Entry 4NUY (X-ray diffraction, 2.61 A resolution); this record covers chain A.

== Chain A ==
Molecule: Endo-beta-N-acetylglucosaminidase F2
Organism: Streptococcus pyogenes serotype M1
Notes: EC 3.2.1.96
UniProt: Q48WW7 (Q48WW7_STRP1); residue numbers follow UniProt; this construct covers 98-995
Amino-acid sequence (899 residues; row label = number of the first residue in the row):
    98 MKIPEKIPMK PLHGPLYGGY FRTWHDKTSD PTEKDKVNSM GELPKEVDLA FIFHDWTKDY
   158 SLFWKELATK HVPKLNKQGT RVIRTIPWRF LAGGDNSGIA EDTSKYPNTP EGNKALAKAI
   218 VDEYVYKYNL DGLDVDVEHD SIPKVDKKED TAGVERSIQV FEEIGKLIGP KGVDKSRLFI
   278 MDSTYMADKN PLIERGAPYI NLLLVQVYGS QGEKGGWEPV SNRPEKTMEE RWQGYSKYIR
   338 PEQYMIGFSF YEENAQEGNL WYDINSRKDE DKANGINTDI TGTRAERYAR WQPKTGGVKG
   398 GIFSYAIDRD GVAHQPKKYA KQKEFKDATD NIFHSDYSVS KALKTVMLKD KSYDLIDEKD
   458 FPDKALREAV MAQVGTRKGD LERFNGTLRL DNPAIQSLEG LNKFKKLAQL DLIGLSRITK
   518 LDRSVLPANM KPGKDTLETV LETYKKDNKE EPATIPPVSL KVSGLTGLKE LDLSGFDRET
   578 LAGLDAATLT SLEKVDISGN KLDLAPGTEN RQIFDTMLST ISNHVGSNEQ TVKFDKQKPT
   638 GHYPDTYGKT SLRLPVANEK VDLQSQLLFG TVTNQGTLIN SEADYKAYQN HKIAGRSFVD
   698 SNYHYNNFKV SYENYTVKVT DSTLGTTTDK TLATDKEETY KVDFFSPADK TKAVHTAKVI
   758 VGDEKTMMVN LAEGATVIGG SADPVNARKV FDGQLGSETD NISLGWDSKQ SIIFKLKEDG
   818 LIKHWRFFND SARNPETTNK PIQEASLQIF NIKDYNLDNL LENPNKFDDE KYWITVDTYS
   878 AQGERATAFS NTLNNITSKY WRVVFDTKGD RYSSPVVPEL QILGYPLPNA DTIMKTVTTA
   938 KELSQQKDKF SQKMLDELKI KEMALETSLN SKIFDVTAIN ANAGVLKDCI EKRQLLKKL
Unresolved in the structure: 98-100, 419-423, 543-546, 990-996
Sequence notes: expression tag (996)
Metal / ion sites: Ca2+: Lys-786, Asp-789, Gln-791, Pro-915
What the authors report for this chain:
  - Ca2+ coordination: Lys-786, Gln-791, Pro-915
  - mutagenesis - E235Q/W803A, E235Q/E833A: abolished binding to IgG1 Fc
  - specificity-determining residues: Gly-312 to Lys-323, Phe-742 to Ala-750

== Summary ==
Lys-786, Asp-789, Gln-791 and Pro-915 form the Ca2+ site. The paper reports that E235Q/W803A and E235Q/E833A
abolish binding to IgG1 Fc; Ca2+ coordination by Lys-786, Gln-791 and Pro-915.
Chain A is Endo-beta-N-acetylglucosaminidase F2 (Streptococcus pyogenes serotype M1); the structure, Crystal
structure of EndoS, an endo-beta-N-acetyl-glucosaminidase from Streptococcus pyogenes, was determined by X-ray
diffraction together with 4NUZ from the same study.
